PDB entry 8F9M | electron microscopy, 4.10 A resolution (low resolution: residue-level contacts below are approximate; hydrogen-bond / salt-bridge calls are withheld) | chains A and L of the 14 polymer chains in the assembly

# Chain A
Name: BG505_MD64_N332-GT5 gp120
From: synthetic construct
Amino-acid sequence (481 residues; numbered 31 to 513 plus 12 insertion-coded residues; 14 numbers in that range are skipped by the numbering (no residue carries them; nothing is unmodelled there); the number before each row is that of its first residue; a row labelled like 185A-185K holds insertion residues (185A, then the next letters in order)):
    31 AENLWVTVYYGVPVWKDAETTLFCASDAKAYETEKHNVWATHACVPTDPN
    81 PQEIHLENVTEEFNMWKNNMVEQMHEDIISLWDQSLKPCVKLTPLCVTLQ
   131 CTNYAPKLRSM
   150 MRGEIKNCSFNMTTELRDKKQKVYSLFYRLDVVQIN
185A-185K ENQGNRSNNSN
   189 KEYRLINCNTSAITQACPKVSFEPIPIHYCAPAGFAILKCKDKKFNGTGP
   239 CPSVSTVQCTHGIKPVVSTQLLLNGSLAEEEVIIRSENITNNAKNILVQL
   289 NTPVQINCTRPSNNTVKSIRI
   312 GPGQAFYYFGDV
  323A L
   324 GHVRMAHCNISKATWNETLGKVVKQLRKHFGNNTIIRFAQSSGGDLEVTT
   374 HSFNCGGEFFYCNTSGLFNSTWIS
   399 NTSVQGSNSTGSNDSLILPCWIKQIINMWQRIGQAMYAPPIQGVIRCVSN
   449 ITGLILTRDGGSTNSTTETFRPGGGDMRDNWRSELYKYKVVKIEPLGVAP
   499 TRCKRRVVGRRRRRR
Not modelled in the structure: 31-32, 58-65, 185A-185K, 399-411, 458-462, 505-513
Disulfide bonds: Cys54-Cys74, Cys119-Cys205, Cys126-Cys196, Cys131-Cys157, Cys218-Cys247, Cys228-Cys239, Cys296-Cys331, Cys378-Cys445, Cys385-Cys418
Covalent attachments: N-acetylglucosamine (NAG) linked to Asn88, Asn156, Asn160, Asn197, Asn234, Asn262, Asn276, Asn295, Asn301, Asn332, Asn355, Asn386, Asn448

# Chain L
Name: V3-glycan epitope polyclonal Fab light chain
From: Mus musculus
Notes: antibody fragment or engineered binder
Amino-acid sequence (110 residues; numbered 1 to 110; the number before each row is that of its first residue; X marks 110 residues of unknown identity (built as UNK)):
     1 XXXXXXXXXXXXXXXXXXXXXXXXXXXXXXXXXXXXXXXXXXXXXXXXXX
    51 XXXXXXXXXXXXXXXXXXXXXXXXXXXXXXXXXXXXXXXXXXXXXXXXXX
   101 XXXXXXXXXX

# Chain A / chain L interface
Chain A side of the interface, 6 residues: Arg139, Met141, Arg151, Glu153, Arg178, Lys189

# In short
Chain A and chain L make no direct contact in this assembly. N-acetylglucosamine is covalently linked to
Asn88(A), Asn156(A), Asn160(A), Asn197(A), Asn234(A) and Asn262(A) and 7 more.
Chain A is BG505_MD64_N332-GT5 gp120 (synthetic construct) and chain L is V3-glycan epitope polyclonal Fab
light chain (Mus musculus); the structure, HIV Env germline targeting BG505_MD64_N332-GT5 SOSIP in complex
with V3-glycan polyclonal Fab isolated from immunized wild ..., was determined by electron microscopy,
deposited together with 8F92, 8F9G and 8VFV.
